PDB entry 3RI7 | X-ray diffraction, 2.10 A resolution | chains A and C of the 4 polymer chains in the assembly

[Chain A]
Protein: Toluene-4-monooxygenase system protein A
From: Pseudomonas mendocina
Notes: EC 1.14.13.-
UniProt: Q00456 (TMOA_PSEME); residue numbers follow UniProt; this construct covers 2-493
Sequence (492 residues; row label = number of the first residue in the row):
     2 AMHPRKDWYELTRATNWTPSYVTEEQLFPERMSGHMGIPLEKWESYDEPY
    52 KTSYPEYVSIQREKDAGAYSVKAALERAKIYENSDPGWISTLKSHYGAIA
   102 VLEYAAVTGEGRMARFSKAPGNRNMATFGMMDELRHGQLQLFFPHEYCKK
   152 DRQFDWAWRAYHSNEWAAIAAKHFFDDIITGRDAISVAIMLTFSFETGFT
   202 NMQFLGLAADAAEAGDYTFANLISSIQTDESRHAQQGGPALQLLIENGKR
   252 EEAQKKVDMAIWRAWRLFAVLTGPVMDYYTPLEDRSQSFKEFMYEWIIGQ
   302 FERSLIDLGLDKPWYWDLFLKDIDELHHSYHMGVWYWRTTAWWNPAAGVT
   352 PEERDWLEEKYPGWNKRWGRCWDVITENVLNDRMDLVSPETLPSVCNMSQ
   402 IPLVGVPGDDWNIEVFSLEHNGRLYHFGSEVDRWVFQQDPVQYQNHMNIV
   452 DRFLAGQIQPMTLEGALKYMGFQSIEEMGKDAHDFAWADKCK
Construct notes: engineered mutation Leu103 (Gly in Q00456); conflict Trp336 (Leu in Q00456), Tyr337 (Asp in Q00456)
Metal / ion sites: Fe ion site 1: Glu104, Glu134, His137 (together with acetate ion); Fe ion site 2: Glu134, Glu197, Glu231, His234 (together with acetate ion)
Curated features (UniProtKB/Swiss-Prot):
  - binding site (Fe cation): Glu104, Glu134, His137, Glu197, Glu231, His234
  - mutagenesis: Thr201 (T201A: Strongly increases consumption of dioxygen in the absence of bound substrate), Gln228 (Q228A: Shows a strong decrease in the catalytic efficiency for hydroxylation and only a minor change in the affinity for toluene)

[Chain C]
Protein: Toluene-4-monooxygenase system protein B
From: Pseudomonas mendocina
Notes: EC 1.14.13.-
UniProt: Q00457 (TMOB_PSEME); residues 2-84 here = UniProt positions 2-84
Sequence (83 residues; numbered 2 to 84; the number before each row is that of its first residue):
     2 SAFPVHAAFEKDFLVQLVVVDLNDSMDQVAEKVAYHCVNRRVAPREGVMR
    52 VRKHRSTELFPRDMTIAESGLNPTEVIDVVFEE

[Chain A / chain C interface]
Pairs across the interface (62; chain A residue first):
  Ser330(A) - Phe14(C)
  Met333(A) - Phe14(C)  hydrophobic
  Gly334(A) - Phe14(C)
  Tyr337(A) - Arg41(C)  hydrogen bond
  Tyr337(A) - Arg42(C)
  Trp338(A) - Leu15(C)  hydrophobic
  Trp338(A) - Gln17(C)
  Cys372(A) - Arg42(C)
  Val375(A) - Asn40(C)
  Val375(A) - Arg41(C)
  Val375(A) - Arg42(C)
  Val375(A) - Ala44(C)
  Ile376(A) - Arg41(C)
  Asn379(A) - Asn40(C)  hydrogen bond (side chain-backbone)
  Asp386(A) - Arg41(C)  hydrogen bond (backbone-side chain)
  Leu387(A) - Asn40(C)
  Leu387(A) - Arg41(C)
  Ser389(A) - Arg41(C)  hydrogen bond (backbone-side chain)
  Glu391(A) - Tyr36(C)  hydrogen bond
  Glu391(A) - Arg41(C)  salt bridge
  Thr392(A) - Gln17(C)
  Thr392(A) - Leu18(C)  hydrogen bond (side chain-backbone)
  Thr392(A) - His37(C)
  Leu393(A) - Gln17(C)
  Leu393(A) - Leu18(C)  hydrogen bond (backbone-backbone)
  Pro394(A) - Leu15(C)  hydrophobic
  Pro394(A) - Val16(C)
  Ser395(A) - His7(C)  hydrogen bond
  Ser395(A) - Val16(C)  hydrogen bond (backbone-backbone)
  Ser395(A) - Gln17(C)  hydrogen bond (side chain-backbone)
  Ser395(A) - Leu18(C)
  Leu404(A) - Leu15(C)
  Leu404(A) - Val16(C)  hydrogen bond (backbone-backbone)
  Val405(A) - Phe14(C)
  Gly406(A) - Phe14(C)  hydrogen bond (backbone-backbone)
  Pro408(A) - Lys12(C)
  Pro408(A) - Asp13(C)
  Pro408(A) - Phe14(C)  hydrophobic
  Gly409(A) - Lys12(C)  hydrogen bond (backbone-backbone)
  Trp412(A) - Phe10(C)
  Trp412(A) - Glu11(C)
  Trp412(A) - Lys12(C)
  Trp412(A) - Asp13(C)  hydrogen bond (side chain-backbone)
  Trp412(A) - Val81(C)  hydrophobic
  Asn413(A) - Arg56(C)  hydrogen bond
  Ile414(A) - Ala9(C)  hydrophobic
  Ile414(A) - Phe14(C)
  Ile414(A) - Leu15(C)
  Ile414(A) - Val16(C)  hydrophobic
  Ile414(A) - His55(C)
  Ile414(A) - Arg56(C)  hydrogen bond (backbone-side chain)
  Glu415(A) - His55(C)
  Glu415(A) - Arg56(C)  salt bridge
  Val416(A) - Val16(C)  hydrophobic
  Val416(A) - His55(C)  hydrogen bond (backbone-side chain)
  Leu425(A) - Thr75(C)
  Leu425(A) - Glu76(C)
  His427(A) - His7(C)
  His427(A) - Thr75(C)  hydrogen bond (side chain-backbone)
  His427(A) - Val77(C)
  Leu455(A) - Pro5(C)  hydrophobic
  Leu455(A) - Leu18(C)  hydrophobic
Interface residues without a listed pair, chain A (35 interface residues in all): Arg371, Val407, Ser418, Val451, Phe454
Interface residues without a listed pair, chain C (26 interface residues in all): Val43, Arg53

[Overview]
The interface between chain A and chain C involves 35 residues on one side and 26 on the other, with 18
hydrogen bonds and 2 salt bridges. Among the polar pairs are Glu391(A)-Arg41(C), Glu415(A)-Arg56(C) and
Tyr337(A)-Arg41(C).
Here chain A is Toluene-4-monooxygenase system protein A and chain C is Toluene-4-monooxygenase system protein
B, both from Pseudomonas mendocina. Entry 3RI7 (Toluene 4 monooxygenase HD Mutant G103L) was determined by
X-ray diffraction together with 3Q14, 3Q2A, 3Q3M, 3Q3N, 3Q3O and 3RMK from the same study.
